PDB entry 1NP1 | X-ray diffraction, 2.00 A resolution | chain A

# Chain A
Protein: Nitrophorin 1
Source organism: Rhodnius prolixus
UniProt: Q26239 (NP1_RHOPR); residues 1-184 here correspond to UniProt positions 24-207 (UniProt number = residue number + 23)
Sequence (184 residues; each row starts with the number of its first residue):
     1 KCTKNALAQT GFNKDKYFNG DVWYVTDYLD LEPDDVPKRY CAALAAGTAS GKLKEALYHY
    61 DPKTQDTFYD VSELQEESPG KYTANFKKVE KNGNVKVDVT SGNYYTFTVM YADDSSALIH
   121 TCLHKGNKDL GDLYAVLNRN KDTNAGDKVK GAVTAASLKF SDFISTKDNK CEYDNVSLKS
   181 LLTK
Cystine bridges: C2-C122, C41-C171
Bound ions: heme Fe: H59 (together with histamine)
Small-molecule neighbours:
  - heme (HEM): V25, Y28, D30, D34, K38, Y40, A42, L44, L57, H59, F68, D70, F86, K88, Y105, I119, T121, L123, K125, L130, L133, A135
  - histamine (HSM): D30, E32, H59, T121, L123, L130, G131, L133
Curated features (UniProtKB/Swiss-Prot):
  - binding site (heme): H59

# Overview
Bound to chain A: heme and histamine. UniProt lists heme-binding residue H59.
Chain A is Nitrophorin 1 (Rhodnius prolixus); the structure, Crystal structure of the complex of nitrophorin 1
from rhodnius prolixus with histamine, was determined by X-ray diffraction (same publication as 2NP1 and
3NP1).
